PDB entry 4MZF | X-ray diffraction, 2.10 A resolution | chains A and B

# Chain A
Protein: Peptide from Histone H3.2
Reference sequence: Q71DI3 (H32_HUMAN); residues 1-9 here correspond to UniProt positions 2-10 (UniProt number = residue number + 1)
Amino-acid sequence (9 residues; numbered 1 to 9; the number before each row is that of its first residue):
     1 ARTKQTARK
Modified residues: Lys4 (n-trimethyllysine; M3L); Arg8 (ng,ng-dimethyl-l-arginine; DA2)
Swiss-Prot annotation at these positions:
  - modified residue: Arg2 (Asymmetric dimethylarginine), Thr3 (Phosphothreonine), Lys4 (Allysine), Gln5 (5-glutamyl dopamine), Thr6 (Phosphothreonine), Lys9 (N6,N6,N6-trimethyllysine)

# Chain B
Protein: Spindlin-1
Source organism: Homo sapiens
Reference sequence: Q9Y657 (SPIN1_HUMAN); residues 50-262 here = UniProt positions 50-262
Amino-acid sequence (224 residues; each row starts with the number of its first residue):
    39 GSSHHHHHHG SRRNIVGCRI QHGWKEGNGP VTQWKGTVLD QVPVNPSLYL IKYDGFDCVY
    99 GLELNKDERV SALEVLPDRV ATSRISDAHL ADTMIGKAVE HMFETEDGSK DEWRGMVLAR
   159 APVMNTWFYI TYEKDPVLYM YQLLDDYKEG DLRIMPDSND SPPAEREPGE VVDSLVGKQV
   219 EYAKEDGSKR TGMVIHQVEA KPSVYFIKFD DDFHIYVYDL VKTS
Not modelled in the structure: 194-211, 260-262
Construct notes: expression tag (39-49)
Swiss-Prot annotation at these positions:
  - region (Histone H3K4me3 and H3R8me2a binding): Gly93 to Tyr98, Glu142, Asp250 to His252
  - site (Histone H3K4me3 and H3R8me2a binding): Asp173, Gln180, Asp184
  - modified residue (Phosphoserine): Ser109, Ser124, Ser199
  - mutagenesis: Trp62 (W62A: Decreased binding to histone H3 trimethylated at both 'Lys-4' and 'Lys-9' (H3K4me3K9me3)), Trp72 (W72A/R: Impaired binding to histone H3K4me3 and H3R8me2a and impaired ability to activate the Wnt signaling pathway ...), Tyr91 (Y91A: Decreased binding to histone H3 trimethylated at both 'Lys-4' and 'Lys-9' (H3K4me3K9me3)), Tyr98 (Y98A: Decreased binding to histone H3 trimethylated at both 'Lys-4' and 'Lys-9' (H3K4me3K9me3) ...), Ser109 (S109A: Impaired phosphorylation), Ser124 (S124A: Impaired phosphorylation), Phe141 (F141A: Impaired binding to histone H3K4me3 and H3R8me2a and impaired ability to activate the Wnt signaling pathway. Impaired ability to activate expression of pre-rRNA ...), Glu142 (E142A: Impaired binding to histone H3K4me3 and H3R8me2a), Tyr170 (Y170A: Impaired binding to histone H3K4me3 and H3R8me2a and impaired ability to activate the Wnt signaling pathway. Impaired ability to activate expression of pre-rRNA), Tyr177 (Y177A: Impaired binding to histone H3K4me3 and H3R8me2a), Asp184 (D184A/R: Impaired binding to histone H3K4me3 and H3R8me2a), Asp189 (D189A/R: Impaired binding to histone H3K4me3), 1 further mutagenesis entry in UniProt

# Chain A / chain B interface
Pairs across the interface - 27 pairs, chain A then chain B:
  Ala1(A) with Met140(B); Glu142(B), hydrogen bond (backbone-side chain); Asp189(B)
  Arg2(A) with Phe141(B); Glu142(B), hydrogen bond (backbone-backbone); Tyr179(B); Gln180(B), hydrogen bond (side chain-backbone); Asp184(B), salt bridge
  Thr3(A) with Glu142(B)
  Lys4(A) with Phe141(B); Trp151(B); Tyr170(B); Asp173(B); Tyr177(B); Tyr179(B)
  Gln5(A) with Gly93(B), hydrogen bond (side chain-backbone); Phe94(B); Asp95(B), hydrogen bond (side chain-backbone)
  Arg8(A) with Trp62(B); Glu64(B); Trp72(B); Tyr91(B); Tyr98(B); Phe251(B)
  Lys9(A) with Asp249(B); Asp250(B), salt bridge; Phe251(B)
Also at the interface, not in a pair above, chain B (26 interface residues in all): Thr70, Leu100, His139, His252
From the paper, about this interface:
  - pairs named by the authors: Ala1(A)-Glu142(B), Arg2(A)-Asp184(B) (salt bridge), Phe141(B)-Lys4(A), Trp151(B)-Lys4(A), Tyr170(B)-Lys4(A), Tyr177(B)-Lys4(A), Asp189(B)-Ala1(A)
  - interface residues, chain B: Trp62(B), Glu64(B), Trp72(B), Tyr91(B), Tyr98(B), Phe251(B)
  - hot spots on chain B (mutagenesis) - W72R, Y98R, F251R: decreased binding to Peptide from Histone H3.2 (chain A)

# Summary
The interface between chain A and chain B involves 7 residues on one side and 26 on the other; the contacts
include 5 hydrogen bonds and 2 salt bridges. Polar contacts include Arg2(A)-Asp184(B), Lys9(A)-Asp250(B) and
Ala1(A)-Glu142(B). The paper describes contacts between Ala1(A) and Glu142(B), Phe141(B) and Lys4(A) and
Trp151(B) and Lys4(A) among others; a salt bridge between Arg2(A) and Asp184(B). The paper reports that W72R,
Y98R and F251R of chain B reduce binding to Peptide from Histone H3.2 (chain A); interface residues Trp62(B),
Glu64(B) and Trp72(B) among others.
Chain A is Peptide from Histone H3.2 and chain B is Spindlin-1 (Homo sapiens); the structure, Crystal
structure of human Spindlin1 bound to histone H3(K4me3-R8me2a) peptide, was determined by X-ray diffraction,
deposited together with 4MZG and 4MZH.
